PDB entry 1HFZ | X-ray diffraction, 2.30 A resolution | chain A

Chain A:
Molecule: Alpha-lactalbumin
From: Bos taurus
Notes: EC 2.4.1.22
UniProtKB: P00711 (LALBA_BOVIN); residues 1-123 here correspond to UniProt positions 20-142 (UniProt number = residue number + 19)
Chain sequence (124 residues; row label = number of the first residue in the row):
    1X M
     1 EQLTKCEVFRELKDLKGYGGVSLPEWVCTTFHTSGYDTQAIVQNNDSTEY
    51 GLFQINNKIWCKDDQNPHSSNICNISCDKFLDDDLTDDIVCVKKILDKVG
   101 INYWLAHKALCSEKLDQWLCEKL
Unresolved in the structure: 123
Sequence notes: engineered mutation Val-90 (Met109 in P00711)
Curated features (UniProtKB/Swiss-Prot):
  - binding site (Ca(2+)): Lys-79, Asp-82, Asp-84, Asp-87, Asp-88
  - glycosylation: Asn-45 (N-linked (GlcNAc...) asparagine)
Disulfides: Cys-6/Cys-120, Cys-28/Cys-111, Cys-61/Cys-77, Cys-73/Cys-91
Bound ions: Ca2+: Lys-79, Asp-82, Asp-84, Asp-87, Asp-88

Summary:
Lys-79, Asp-82, Asp-84, Asp-87 and Asp-88 coordinate Ca2+. From UniProt: 5 Ca2+-binding residues.
Chain A is Alpha-lactalbumin (Bos taurus); the structure, Alpha-lactalbumin, was determined by X-ray
diffraction together with 1HFX and 1HFY from the same study.
